2IUQ - chains A and B of the 4 polymer chains in the assembly; structure by X-ray diffraction, 1.50 A resolution.

Chain A (and B):
Protein: Aromatic amine dehydrogenase alpha subunit
From: Alcaligenes faecalis
Notes: EC 1.4.99.4; chain B of this document is another copy of the same molecule, construct and numbering; everything in this record applies to it too
Amino-acid sequence (361 residues; numbered 73 to 433; the number before each row is that of its first residue):
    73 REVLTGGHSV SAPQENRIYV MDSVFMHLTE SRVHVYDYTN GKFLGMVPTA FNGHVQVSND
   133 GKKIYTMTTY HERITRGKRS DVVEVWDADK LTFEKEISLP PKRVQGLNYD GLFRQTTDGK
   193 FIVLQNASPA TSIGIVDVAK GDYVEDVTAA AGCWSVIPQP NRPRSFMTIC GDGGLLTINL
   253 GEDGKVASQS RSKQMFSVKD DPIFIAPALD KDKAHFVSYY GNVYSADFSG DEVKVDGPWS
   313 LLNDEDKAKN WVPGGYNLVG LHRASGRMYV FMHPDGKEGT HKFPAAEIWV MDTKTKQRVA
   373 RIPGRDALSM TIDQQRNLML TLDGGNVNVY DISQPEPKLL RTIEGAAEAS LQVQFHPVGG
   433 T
Disordered / not traced: 433 (chain B: fully traced)
Cystine bridges: C225-C242
Small-molecule neighbours: 2-(1H-indol-3-yl)ethanamine (TSS): S95, F97, L100, N124, G178, L179

How chain A and chain B interact:
Pairs across the interface (32; chain A residue first):
  V96(A) - H99(B)
  M98(A) - E102(B)
  H99(A) - V96(B)
  H99(A) - E102(B)  salt bridge
  H99(A) - R104(B)
  H99(A) - E420(B)  salt bridge
  L100(A) - E102(B)  hydrogen bond (backbone-side chain)
  T101(A) - E102(B)  hydrogen bond
  E102(A) - M98(B)
  E102(A) - H99(B)  salt bridge
  E102(A) - L100(B)  hydrogen bond (side chain-backbone)
  E102(A) - T101(B)  hydrogen bond
  R104(A) - H99(B)
  P120(A) - T147(B)
  A122(A) - I146(B)  hydrophobic
  Y142(A) - R145(B)
  Y142(A) - I146(B)  hydrophobic
  R145(A) - Y142(B)
  R145(A) - S152(B)
  R145(A) - E168(B)  salt bridge
  I146(A) - A122(B)  hydrophobic
  I146(A) - Y142(B)  hydrophobic
  T147(A) - P120(B)
  R148(A) - E156(B)  salt bridge
  R148(A) - F165(B)
  R148(A) - E168(B)  salt bridge
  S152(A) - R145(B)
  E156(A) - R148(B)  salt bridge
  F165(A) - R148(B)
  E168(A) - R145(B)  salt bridge
  E168(A) - R148(B)  salt bridge
  E420(A) - H99(B)  salt bridge
Also at the interface, not in a pair above, chain B (20 interface residues in all): E144

Overview:
The interface between chain A and chain B involves 19 residues on one side and 20 on the other; the contacts
include 4 hydrogen bonds and 10 salt bridges. Polar pairs include H99(A)-E102(B), H99(A)-E420(B) and
R145(A)-E168(B). Ligands of chain A: 2-(1H-indol-3-yl)ethanamine.
Both chains are Aromatic amine dehydrogenase alpha subunit (Alcaligenes faecalis). Entry 2IUQ (Crystal
structure of dithionite-reduced aromatic amine dehydrogenase (aadh) from alcaligenes faecalis in complex with
tryptamine) was determined by X-ray diffraction together with 2HXC, 2IUP, 2IUR and 2IUV from the same study.
